Entry 5F2K (X-ray diffraction, 1.60 A resolution); this record covers chains A and B.

== Chain A (and B) ==
Name: fatty acid O-methyltransferase
Organism: Mycobacterium marinum (strain ATCC BAA-535 / M)
Notes: chain B of this document is another copy of the same molecule, construct and numbering; everything in this record applies to it too
Reference sequence: B2HHT4 (B2HHT4_MYCMM); numbering as in UniProt (aligned over 1-368)
Sequence (368 residues; each row starts with the number of its first residue):
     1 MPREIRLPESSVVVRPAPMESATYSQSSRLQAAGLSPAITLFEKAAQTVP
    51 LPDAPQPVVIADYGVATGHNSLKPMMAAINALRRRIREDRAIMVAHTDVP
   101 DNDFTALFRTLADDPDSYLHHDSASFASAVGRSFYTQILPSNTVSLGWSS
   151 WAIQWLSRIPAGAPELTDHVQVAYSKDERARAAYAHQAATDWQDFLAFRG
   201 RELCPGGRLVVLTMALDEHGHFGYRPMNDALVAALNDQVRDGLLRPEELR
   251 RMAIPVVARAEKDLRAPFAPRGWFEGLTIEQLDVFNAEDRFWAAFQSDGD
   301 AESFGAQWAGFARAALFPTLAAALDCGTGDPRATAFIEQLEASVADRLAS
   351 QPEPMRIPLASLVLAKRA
Disordered / not traced: 1-10 (chain B: 1-11, 368)
Small-molecule neighbours:
  - octanoic acid (caprylic acid) (OCA): M19, Y24, Q31, W151, Q154, W155, M214, F222, Y224, M227, N228, F311, A315, L316
  - S-adenosylhomocysteine (SAH): P18, M19, Y24, Q31, L35, G64, V65, A66, N70, D98, V99, N102, S133, F134, Y135, S150, W151, A152, W155

== Interface between chain A and chain B ==
Pairs across the interface (42; chain A residue first):
  D53(A) - Q56(B)
  A54(A) - Q56(B)  hydrogen bond (backbone-side chain)
  P55(A) - Q56(B)
  P55(A) - N142(B)
  P55(A) - T143(B)
  Q56(A) - Q56(B)
  Q56(A) - P57(B)
  P57(A) - P140(B)  hydrophobic
  A91(A) - P140(B)  hydrophobic
  M93(A) - P140(B)
  P100(A) - T105(B)  hydrogen bond (backbone-side chain)
  P100(A) - F108(B)  hydrophobic
  D101(A) - T105(B)
  D101(A) - R109(B)  salt bridge
  N102(A) - T105(B)  hydrogen bond (backbone-side chain)
  T105(A) - P100(B)  hydrogen bond (side chain-backbone)
  T105(A) - D101(B)
  T105(A) - N102(B)  hydrogen bond (side chain-backbone)
  F108(A) - A129(B)
  F108(A) - V130(B)  hydrophobic
  F108(A) - G131(B)
  R109(A) - D101(B)  salt bridge
  L119(A) - R132(B)
  F126(A) - Q137(B)
  F126(A) - I138(B)
  F126(A) - L139(B)
  F126(A) - P140(B)  hydrophobic
  A127(A) - V130(B)
  S128(A) - A129(B)
  A129(A) - F108(B)
  A129(A) - S128(B)
  A129(A) - A129(B)  hydrogen bond (backbone-backbone)
  V130(A) - A127(B)
  G131(A) - F108(B)
  R132(A) - L119(B)
  Q137(A) - F126(B)
  I138(A) - F126(B)
  L139(A) - F126(B)
  P140(A) - A91(B)  hydrophobic
  P140(A) - M93(B)
  P140(A) - F126(B)  hydrophobic
  T143(A) - P57(B)
Other interface residues (no listed pair), chain A (27 interface residues in all): F104
Other interface residues (no listed pair), chain B (26 interface residues in all): F104, S141

== Overview ==
The interface between chain A and chain B involves 27 residues on one side and 26 on the other; the contacts
include 6 hydrogen bonds and 2 salt bridges. Polar contacts include D101(A)-R109(B), A54(A)-Q56(B) and
P100(A)-T105(B).
Chain A and chain B are both fatty acid O-methyltransferase (Mycobacterium marinum (strain ATCC BAA-535 / M));
the structure, Crystal structure of mycobacterial fatty acid O-methyltransferase in complex with SAH and
octanoate, was determined by X-ray diffraction (same publication as 5F2O).
